PDB entry 8AZG | X-ray diffraction, 2.29 A resolution | chain M

[Chain M]
Name: Cell shape-determining protein MreB
Source organism: Geobacillus stearothermophilus ATCC 7953
UniProt: A0A150MJ77 (A0A150MJ77_GEOSE); residues 1-340 here = UniProt positions 1-340
Chain sequence (347 residues; row label = number of the first residue in the row; numbers below 1 keep their minus sign (Met-6 is residue -6)):
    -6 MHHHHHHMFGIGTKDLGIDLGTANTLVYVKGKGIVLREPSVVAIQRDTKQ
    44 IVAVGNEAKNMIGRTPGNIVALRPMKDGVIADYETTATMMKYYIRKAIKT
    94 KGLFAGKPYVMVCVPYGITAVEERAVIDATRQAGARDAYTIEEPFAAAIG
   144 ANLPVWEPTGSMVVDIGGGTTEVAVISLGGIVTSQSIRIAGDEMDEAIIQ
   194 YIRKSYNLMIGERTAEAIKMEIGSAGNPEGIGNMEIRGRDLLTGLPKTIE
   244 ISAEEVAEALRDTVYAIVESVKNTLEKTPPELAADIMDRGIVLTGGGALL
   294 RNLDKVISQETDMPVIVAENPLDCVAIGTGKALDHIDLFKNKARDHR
Disordered / not traced: -6 to 5, 334-340
Sequence notes: initiating methionine (-6); expression tag (-5 to 0)
Residues lining bound ligands: ATP (adenosine-5'-triphosphate): Asp12, Gly14, Thr15, Ala16, Asn17, Glu136, Asp158, Ile159, Gly160, Gly161, Gly162, Gly184, Asp185, Glu209, Lys212, Met213, Gly288, Gly289, Gly290, Leu292, Leu293, Leu315, Val318

[In short]
Ligands of chain M: ATP.
Chain M is Cell shape-determining protein MreB (Geobacillus stearothermophilus ATCC 7953); the structure,
Crystal structure of MreB from Geobacillus stearothermophilus ATCC7953 in complex with ATP, was determined by
X-ray diffraction, deposited together with 7ZPT and 7ZPU.
